Entry 3G4S (X-ray diffraction, 3.20 A resolution); this record covers chains 0 and C of the 31 polymer chains in the assembly.

[Chain 0]
Molecule: 23S ribosomal RNA
Source organism: Haloarcula marismortui
Sequence (2923 nucleotides; each row starts with the number of its first residue):
     1 GUUGGCUACU AUGCCAGCUG GUGGAUUGCU CGGCUCAGGC GCUGAUGAAG GACGUGCCAA
    61 GCUGCGAUAA GCUGUGGGGA GCCGCACGGA GGCGAAGAAC CACAGAUUUC CGAAUGAGAA
   121 UCUCUCUAAC AAUUGCUUCG CGCAAUGAGG AACCCCGAGA ACUGAAACAU CUCAGUAUCG
   181 GGAGGAACAG AAAACGCAAC GUGAUGUCGU UAGUAACCGC GAGUGAACGC GAUACAGCCC
   241 AAACCGAAGC CCUCACGGGC AAUGUGGUGU CAGGGCUACC UCUCAUCAGC CGACCGUCUU
   301 CACGAAGUCU CUUGGAAUAG AGCGUGAUAC AGGGUGACAA CCCCGUACUG AAGACCAGUA
   361 CGCUGUGCGG UAGUGCCAGA GUAGCGGGGG UUGGAUAUCC CUCGCGAAUA ACGCAGGCAU
   421 CGACUGCGAA GGCUAAACAC AACCUGAGAC CGAUAGUGAA CAAGUAGUGU GAACGAACGC
   481 UGCAAAGUAC CCUCAGAAGG GAGGCGAAAU AGAGCAUGAA AUCAGUUGGC GAUCGAGCGA
   541 CAGGGCAUAC AAGGUCCCUU GACGAAUGAC CGAGACGCGA GUCUCCAGUA AGACUCACGG
   601 GAAGCCGAUG UUCUGUCGUA CGUUUUGAAA AACGAGCCAG GGAGUGUGUC UGUAUGGCAA
   661 GUCUAACCGG AGUAUCCGGG GAGGCACAGG GAAACCGACA UGGCCGCAGG GCUUUGCCCG
   721 AGGGCCGCCG UCUUCAAGGG CGGGGAGCCA UGUGGACACG ACCCGAAUCC GGACGAUCUA
   781 CGCAUGGACA AGAUGAAGCG UGCCGAAAGG CACGUGGAAG UCUGUUAGAG UUGGUGUCCU
   841 ACAAUACCCU CUCGUGAUCU AUGUGUAGGG GUGAAAGGCC CAUCGAGUCC GGCAACAGCU
   901 GGUUCCAAUC GAAACAUGUC GAAGCAUGAC CUCCGCCGAG GUAGUCUGUG AGGUAGAGCG
   961 ACCGAUUGGU GUGUCCGCCU CCGAGAGGAG UCGGCACACC UGUCAAACUC CAAACUUACA
  1021 GACGCUGUUU GACGCGGGGA UUCCGGUGCG CGGGGUAAGC CUGUGUACCA GGAGGGGAAC
  1081 AACCCAGAGA UAGGUUAAGG UCCCCAAGUG UGGAUUAAGU GUAAUCCUCU GAAGGUGGUC
  1141 UCGAGCCCUA GACAGCCGGG AGGUGAGCUU AGAAGCAGCU ACCCUCUAAG AAAAGCGUAA
  1201 CAGCUUACCG GCCGAGGUUU GAGGCGCCCA AAAUGAUCGG GACUCAAAUC CACCACCGAG
  1261 ACCUGUCCGU ACCACUCAUA CUGGUAAUCG AGUAGAUUGG CGCUCUAAUU GGAUGGAAGC
  1321 AGGGGCGAGA GCUCCUGUGG ACCGAUUAGU GACGAAAAUC CUGGCCAUAG UAGCAGCGAU
  1381 AGUCGGGUGA GAACCCCGAC GGCCUAAUGG AUAAGGGUUC CUCAGCACUG CUGAUCAGCU
  1441 GAGGGUUAGC CGGUCCUAAG UCUCACCGCA ACUCGACUGA GACGAAAUGG GAAACAGGUU
  1501 AAUAUUCCUG UGCCAUCAUG CAGUGAAAGU UGACGCCCUG GGGUCGAUCA CGCCGGGCAU
  1561 UCGCCCGGUC GAACCGUCCA ACUCCGUGGA AGCCGUAAUG GCAGGAAGCG GACGAACGGC
  1621 GGCAUAGGGA AACGUGAUUC AACCUGGGGC CCAUGAAAAG ACGAGCAUGA UGUCCGUACC
  1681 GAGAACCGAC ACAGGUGUCC AUGGCGGCGA AAGCCAAGGC CUGUCGGGAG CAACCAACGU
  1741 UAGGGAAUUC GGCAAGUUAG UCCCGUACCU UCGGAAGAAG GGAUGCCUGC UCCGGAACGG
  1801 AGCAGGUCGC AGUGACUCGG AAGCUCGGAC UGUCUAGUAA CAACAUAGGU GACCGCAAAU
  1861 CCGCAAGGAC UCGUACGGUC ACUGAAUCCU GCCCAGUGCA GGUAUCUGAA CACCUCGUAC
  1921 AAGAGGACGA AGGACCUGUC AACGGCGGGG GUAACUAUGA CCCUCUUAAG GUAGCGUAGU
  1981 ACCUUGCCGC AUCAGUAGCG GCUUGCAUGA AUGGAUUAAC CAGAGCUUCA CUGUCCCAAC
  2041 GUUGGGCCCG GUGAACUGUA CAUUCCAGUG CGGAGUCUGG AGACACCCAG GGGGAAGCGA
  2101 AGACCCUAUG GAGCUUUACU GCAGGCUGUC GCUGAGACGU GGUCGCCGAU GUGCAGCAUA
  2161 GGUAGGAGUC GUUACAGAGG UACCCGCGCU AGCGGGCCAC CCAGACAACA GUGAAAUACU
  2221 ACCCGUCGGU GACUGCGACU CUCACUCCGG GAGGAGGACA CCGAUAGCCG GGCAGUUUGA
  2281 CUGGGGCGGU ACGCGCUCGA AAAGAUAUCG AGCGCGCCCU AUGGUCAUCU CAGCCGGGAC
  2341 AGAGACCCGG CGAAGAGUGC AAGAGCAAAA GAUGACUUGA CAGUGUUCUU CCCAACGAGG
  2401 AACGCUGACG CGAAAGCGUG GUCUAGCGAA CCAAUUAGCC UGCUUGAUGC GGGCAAUUGA
  2461 UGACAGAAAA GCUACCCUAG GGAUAACAGA GUCGUCACUC GCAAGAGCAC AUAUCGACCG
  2521 AGUGGCUUGC UACCUCGAUG UCGGUUCCCU CCAUCCUGCC CGUGCAGAAG CGGGCAAGGG
  2581 UGAGGUUGUU CGCCUAUUAA AGGAGGUCGU GAGCUGGGUU UAGACCGUCG UGAGACAGGU
  2641 CGGCUGCUAU CUACUGGGUG UGUAAUGGUG UCUGACAAGA ACGACCGUAU AGUACGAGAG
  2701 GAACUACGGU UGGUGGCCAC UGGUGUACCG GUUGUUCGAG AGAGCACGUG CCGGGUAGCC
  2761 ACGCCACACG GGGUAAGAGC UGAACGCAUC UAAGCUCGAA ACCCACUUGG AAAAGAGACA
  2821 CCGCCGAGGU CCCGCGUACA AGACGCGGUC GAUAGACUCG GGGUGUGCGC GUCGAGGUAA
  2881 CGAGACGUUA AGCCCACGAG CACUAACAGA CCAAAGCCAU CAU
Unresolved in the structure: 1-9, 126-127, 715, 971-998, 1560, 1952-1963, 2137-2236, 2339-2343, 2665-2666, 2915-2923
Modified / non-standard residues: 1MA (6-hydro-1-methyladenosine-5'-monophosphate) at position 628, OMU (o2'-methyluridine 5'-monophosphate) at position 2587, OMG (o2'-methylguanosine-5'-monophosphate) at position 2588, UR3 (3-methyluridine-5'-monophoshate) at position 2619, PSU (pseudouridine-5'-monophosphate) at position 2621
Bound ions: Na+ site 1: U12 (shared with 1 residue of chain R); Mg2+ site 1 near G28 (its only coordinating residue here); Na+ site 2: C40, C443; Na+ site 3: G56, A59, G61; Sr2+ site 1 near A86 (its only coordinating residue here); Mg2+ site 2 near U115 (its only coordinating residue here); Na+ site 4: C141, G142; Na+ site 5: U146, G147; Mg2+ site 3: C162, U2276; Na+ site 6: A165, A166; Mg2+ site 4: A167, C168; Na+ site 7: U170, C218, G219, G221; 1 more K+ sites not listed; 69 more Mg2+ sites not listed; 56 more Na+ sites not listed; 34 more Sr2+ sites not listed
Residues lining bound ligands: tiamulin (MUL): G2102, A2103, C2104, A2486, C2487, A2538, U2539, G2540, U2541, U2620

[Chain C]
Protein: 50S ribosomal protein L4P
Source organism: Haloarcula marismortui
Reference sequence: P12735 (RL4_HALMA); residues 1-246 here = UniProt positions 1-246
Chain sequence (246 residues; each row starts with the number of its first residue):
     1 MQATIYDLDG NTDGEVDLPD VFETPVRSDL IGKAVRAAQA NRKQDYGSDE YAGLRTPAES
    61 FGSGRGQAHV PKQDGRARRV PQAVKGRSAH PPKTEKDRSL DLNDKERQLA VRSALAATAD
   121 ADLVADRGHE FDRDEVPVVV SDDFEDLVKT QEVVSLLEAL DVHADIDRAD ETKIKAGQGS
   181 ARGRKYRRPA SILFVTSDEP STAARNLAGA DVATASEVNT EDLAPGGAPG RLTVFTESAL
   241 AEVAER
Bound ions: Na+ site 1: Asp45, Thr94, Lys96; Na+ site 2: Arg55 (shared with G464(0), G475(0) of chain 0); Mg2+: Gly86 (shared with G456(0) of chain 0)

[How chain 0 and chain C interact]
Residue-residue contacts (226):
  U30(0) with Ala181(C), phosphate contact
  C34(0) with Gly47(C), hydrogen bond to the sugar; Ser48(C), sugar contact; Asp49(C), hydrogen bond to the phosphate
  U35(0) with Asp45(C), hydrogen bond to the sugar; Tyr46(C), sugar contact; Gly47(C), sugar contact; Asp49(C), phosphate contact; Thr94(C), phosphate contact
  C36(0) with Gln44(C), base contact; Asp45(C), sugar contact; Thr94(C), phosphate contact
  G326(0) with Gln151(C), hydrogen bond to the phosphate; Asn206(C), base contact
  A327(0) with Lys149(C), salt bridge to the phosphate; Thr150(C), sugar contact; Gln151(C), phosphate contact; Val154(C), base contact; Asn206(C), hydrogen bond to the base; Leu207(C), base contact
  U328(0) with Val148(C), sugar contact; Lys149(C), salt bridge to the phosphate; Thr150(C), hydrogen bond to the phosphate; Thr202(C), sugar contact; Arg205(C), hydrogen bond to the phosphate
  A329(0) with Arg205(C), salt bridge to the phosphate; Asn206(C), phosphate contact
  C330(0) with Asp170(C), base contact; Arg188(C), base contact; Asn206(C), hydrogen bond to the sugar
  G332(0) with Tyr186(C), phosphate contact
  G333(0) with Lys185(C), phosphate contact; Tyr186(C), phosphate contact
  C338(0) with Ile174(C), sugar contact
  A339(0) with Ile174(C), phosphate contact; Tyr186(C), hydrogen bond to the phosphate
  A347(0) with Arg205(C), hydrogen bond to the sugar
  A447(0) with Gln44(C), hydrogen bond to the sugar
  G448(0) with Gln44(C), hydrogen bond to the sugar; Arg184(C), sugar contact
  A449(0) with Ala40(C), base contact; Lys43(C), base contact; Gln44(C), hydrogen bond to the phosphate; Arg184(C), hydrogen bond to the phosphate
  C450(0) with Tyr46(C), sugar contact; Arg182(C), salt bridge to the phosphate; Arg184(C), salt bridge to the phosphate
  C451(0) with Arg182(C), salt bridge to the phosphate
  G452(0) with Gln178(C), hydrogen bond to the sugar; Arg182(C), hydrogen bond to the base
  U454(0) with Val84(C), base contact
  A455(0) with Val84(C), phosphate contact; Lys85(C), hydrogen bond to the phosphate
  U457(0) with Ser48(C), phosphate contact; Asp49(C), hydrogen bond to the phosphate; Ala52(C), phosphate contact; Arg55(C), hydrogen bond to the phosphate
  G458(0) with Ala52(C), phosphate contact; Gly53(C), hydrogen bond to the phosphate; Arg55(C), salt bridge to the phosphate; Lys85(C), hydrogen bond to the phosphate
  A459(0) with Lys85(C), salt bridge to the phosphate
  C474(0) with Pro57(C), phosphate contact; Gln73(C), hydrogen bond to the sugar; Asp74(C), hydrogen bond to the sugar
  G475(0) with Thr56(C), hydrogen bond to the phosphate; Pro57(C), phosphate contact; Gln73(C), phosphate contact; Asp74(C), sugar contact
  A476(0) with Arg76(C), sugar contact; Arg78(C), salt bridge to the phosphate; Lys85(C), salt bridge to the phosphate
  A477(0) with Lys85(C), salt bridge to the phosphate
  G641(0) with Gln82(C), hydrogen bond to the base
  G642(0) with Pro81(C), sugar contact; Gln82(C), sugar contact
  A643(0) with Ala89(C), sugar contact; His90(C), phosphate contact
  G644(0) with His90(C), sugar contact
  U645(0) with His90(C), sugar contact; Lys93(C), hydrogen bond to the sugar
  G646(0) with Lys93(C), sugar contact; Glu95(C), sugar contact; Lys96(C), salt bridge to the phosphate
  U647(0) with Glu95(C), sugar contact; Lys96(C), phosphate contact; Asp97(C), hydrogen bond to the phosphate
  G656(0) with Arg27(C), hydrogen bond to the phosphate; Asp29(C), sugar contact; Leu30(C), sugar contact; Asn103(C), base contact; Glu106(C), hydrogen bond to the base
  G657(0) with Arg27(C), salt bridge to the phosphate; Leu30(C), sugar contact; Lys105(C), sugar contact; Glu106(C), sugar contact; Leu109(C), phosphate contact
  C658(0) with Lys105(C), hydrogen bond to the sugar
  U662(0) with Lys105(C), salt bridge to the phosphate
  C663(0) with Asn103(C), sugar contact; Lys105(C), salt bridge to the phosphate
  U664(0) with Asn103(C), phosphate contact; Asp104(C), hydrogen bond to the phosphate
  G670(0) with Glu217(C), hydrogen bond to the base
  A671(0) with Glu217(C), hydrogen bond to the sugar
  G672(0) with Pro200(C), base contact; Ala213(C), base contact; Thr214(C), hydrogen bond to the base; Glu217(C), base contact; Val218(C), hydrogen bond to the base; Asn219(C), base contact; Asp222(C), hydrogen bond to the base
  A674(0) with Gln44(C), hydrogen bond to the base
  U675(0) with Ala38(C), hydrogen bond to the sugar; Asn41(C), phosphate contact; Arg42(C), hydrogen bond to the sugar
  C676(0) with Ala37(C), phosphate contact; Ala38(C), phosphate contact; Asn41(C), hydrogen bond to the phosphate; Glu217(C), sugar contact; Asn219(C), hydrogen bond to the sugar
  C677(0) with Arg107(C), salt bridge to the phosphate; Ser216(C), hydrogen bond to the sugar; Glu217(C), sugar contact; Asn219(C), phosphate contact; Arg246(C), hydrogen bond to the phosphate
  G678(0) with Arg107(C), salt bridge to the phosphate; Gln108(C), hydrogen bond to the phosphate; Arg246(C), salt bridge to the phosphate
  C749(0) with Asn103(C), hydrogen bond to the sugar
  A750(0) with Lys33(C), base contact; Asp101(C), hydrogen bond to the sugar; Asn103(C), sugar contact
  U751(0) with Lys33(C), sugar contact; Leu100(C), phosphate contact; Asp101(C), hydrogen bond to the phosphate
  G752(0) with Leu100(C), phosphate contact
  C762(0) with His90(C), hydrogen bond to the sugar
  C763(0) with Pro81(C), sugar contact; Arg87(C), phosphate contact; His90(C), phosphate contact
  C764(0) with Val80(C), phosphate contact; Pro81(C), sugar contact; Gln82(C), hydrogen bond to the sugar; Arg87(C), salt bridge to the phosphate
  G765(0) with His69(C), hydrogen bond to the sugar; Pro71(C), phosphate contact; Val80(C), phosphate contact
  A766(0) with Ser60(C), phosphate contact
  A767(0) with Gly62(C), phosphate contact
  C890(0) with Pro57(C), phosphate contact
  G891(0) with Pro57(C), phosphate contact
  A894(0) with Leu54(C), base contact; Arg87(C), hydrogen bond to the base
  C1305(0) with Gly177(C), phosphate contact; Gln178(C), hydrogen bond to the phosphate; Gly179(C), phosphate contact; Arg184(C), hydrogen bond to the phosphate
  U1306(0) with Lys43(C), sugar contact; Lys175(C), salt bridge to the phosphate; Gly179(C), phosphate contact; Arg184(C), salt bridge to the phosphate
  A1307(0) with Gln39(C), hydrogen bond to the sugar; Lys175(C), salt bridge to the phosphate; Gly226(C), sugar contact
  A1308(0) with Arg127(C), hydrogen bond to the phosphate; Arg187(C), salt bridge to the phosphate; Ala190(C), phosphate contact; Pro225(C), hydrogen bond to the sugar; Gly226(C), sugar contact; Ala228(C), sugar contact
  U1309(0) with Arg127(C), salt bridge to the phosphate; Gly128(C), phosphate contact; Arg168(C), hydrogen bond to the phosphate; Arg187(C), salt bridge to the phosphate; Pro189(C), phosphate contact; Ala190(C), hydrogen bond to the phosphate
  U1310(0) with Gly128(C), phosphate contact; Arg168(C), salt bridge to the phosphate; Lys173(C), base contact; Arg187(C), base contact
  G1311(0) with Lys173(C), base contact
  C1343(0) with Ile174(C), hydrogen bond to the base; Lys175(C), phosphate contact; Ala176(C), phosphate contact; Gly177(C), hydrogen bond to the phosphate
  G1344(0) with Lys173(C), hydrogen bond to the base; Ala176(C), phosphate contact
  A1345(0) with Lys173(C), base contact
  A1348(0) with Arg36(C), hydrogen bond to the sugar
  G1349(0) with Arg36(C), salt bridge to the phosphate
  G1351(0) with Tyr46(C), sugar contact; Lys96(C), salt bridge to the phosphate
  A1352(0) with Tyr46(C), hydrogen bond to the phosphate; Ser48(C), base contact; Ser88(C), hydrogen bond to the base; His90(C), sugar contact; Pro92(C), phosphate contact
  A1358(0) with Gln82(C), base contact
  U1359(0) with Ser63(C), hydrogen bond to the base; Gly66(C), base contact; Gln67(C), hydrogen bond to the base; Ala68(C), phosphate contact; His69(C), hydrogen bond to the base
  C1360(0) with Ala68(C), phosphate contact; Val70(C), sugar contact; Gln82(C), hydrogen bond to the sugar
  C1361(0) with Val70(C), sugar contact; Ala77(C), phosphate contact; Gln82(C), sugar contact; Ala83(C), sugar contact; Val84(C), hydrogen bond to the sugar
  U1362(0) with Lys72(C), salt bridge to the phosphate; Gly75(C), phosphate contact; Arg76(C), hydrogen bond to the phosphate; Ala77(C), hydrogen bond to the phosphate; Val84(C), sugar contact
  G1363(0) with Arg76(C), salt bridge to the phosphate
  A2100(0) with Gly64(C), sugar contact; Gly66(C), phosphate contact
  A2101(0) with Ser63(C), sugar contact; Gly64(C), hydrogen bond to the phosphate; Arg65(C), phosphate contact; Gly66(C), hydrogen bond to the phosphate; His69(C), base contact
  A2479(0) with Ser63(C), phosphate contact
Interface residues without a listed pair, chain 0 (96 interface residues in all): C29, A331, C348, G456, G467, G640, G680, G892, C1342, U1350
Interface residues without a listed pair, chain C (120 interface residues in all): Tyr51, Gly86, Pro91, Ser99, Leu102, Thr172, Ser180, Gly183, Ala203, Ala208, Val212, Glu221

[In short]
96 residues of chain 0 and 120 residues of chain C are in contact, with 73 hydrogen bonds and 30 salt bridges.
Among the polar pairs are A327(0)-Asn206(C), G452(0)-Arg182(C) and G641(0)-Gln82(C). Chain 0 binds tiamulin.
The Na+ site 2 is built by C40(0) and C443(0).
Here chain 0 is 23S ribosomal RNA and chain C is 50S ribosomal protein L4P, both from Haloarcula marismortui.
Entry 3G4S (Co-crystal structure of Tiamulin bound to the large ribosomal subunit) was determined by X-ray
diffraction together with 3G6E and 3G71 from the same study.
